Entry 7VPD (electron microscopy, 3.77 A resolution); this record covers chains F and O of the 11 polymer chains in the assembly.

Chain F:
Protein: RNA polymerase sigma factor SigA
Source organism: Streptomyces coelicolor A3(2)
UniProt: A0A7U9DYK1 (A0A7U9DYK1_STRLI); residues 1-511 here correspond to UniProt positions 52-562 (UniProt number = residue number + 51)
Chain sequence (532 residues; numbered -20 to 511; the number before each row is that of its first residue; numbers below 1 keep their minus sign (Met-20 is residue -20)):
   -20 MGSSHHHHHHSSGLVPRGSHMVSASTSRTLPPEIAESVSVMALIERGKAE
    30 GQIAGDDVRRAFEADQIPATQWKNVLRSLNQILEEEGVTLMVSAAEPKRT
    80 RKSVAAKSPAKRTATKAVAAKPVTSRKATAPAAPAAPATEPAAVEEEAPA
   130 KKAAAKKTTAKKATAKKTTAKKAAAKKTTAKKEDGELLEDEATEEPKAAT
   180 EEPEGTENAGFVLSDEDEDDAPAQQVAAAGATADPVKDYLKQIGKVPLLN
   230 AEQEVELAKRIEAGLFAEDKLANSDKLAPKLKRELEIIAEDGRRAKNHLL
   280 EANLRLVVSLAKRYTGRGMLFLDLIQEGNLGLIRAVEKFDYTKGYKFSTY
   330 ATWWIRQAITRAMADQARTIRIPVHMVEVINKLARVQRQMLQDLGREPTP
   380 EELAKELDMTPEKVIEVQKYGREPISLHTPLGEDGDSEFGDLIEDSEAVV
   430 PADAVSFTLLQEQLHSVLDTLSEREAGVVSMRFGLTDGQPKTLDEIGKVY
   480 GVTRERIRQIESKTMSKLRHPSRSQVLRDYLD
Not modelled in the structure: -20 to 209, 511
Sequence notes: initiating methionine (-20); expression tag (-19 to 0)

Chain O:
Molecule: 84-nt DNA strand
Sequence (84 nucleotides; numbered 1 to 84; the number before each row is that of its first residue):
     1 CAAGGCACATGACAACGGTGTTCAGTGCCGCGTTGCCCGATACCCCCTAC
    51 CCGTAGTTGACTGGCATCCGGGCGCCGGGTCGCC

How chain F and chain O interact:
Residue-residue contacts (49; chain F residue first):
  Val215(F) - DG64(O)  base contact
  Lys216(F) - DG64(O)  base contact
  Lys216(F) - DC65(O)  hydrogen bond to the base
  Lys216(F) - DA66(O)  base contact
  Leu219(F) - DG64(O)  base contact
  Ile222(F) - DG63(O)  base contact
  Gly223(F) - DG63(O)  base contact
  Leu227(F) - DT62(O)  base contact
  Ala281(F) - DT62(O)  base contact
  Arg284(F) - DT62(O)  base contact
  Arg284(F) - DG63(O)  salt bridge to the phosphate
  Leu285(F) - DT62(O)  base contact
  Leu285(F) - DG63(O)  phosphate contact
  Lys291(F) - DG64(O)  hydrogen bond to the phosphate
  Lys291(F) - DC65(O)  salt bridge to the phosphate
  Phe300(F) - DG64(O)  base contact
  Lys317(F) - DG56(O)  salt bridge to the phosphate
  Lys322(F) - DT58(O)  hydrogen bond to the base
  Tyr324(F) - DT58(O)  base contact
  Tyr324(F) - DG59(O)  phosphate contact
  Tyr324(F) - DA60(O)  phosphate contact
  Lys325(F) - DA60(O)  hydrogen bond to the phosphate
  Lys325(F) - DC61(O)  salt bridge to the phosphate
  Ser327(F) - DC61(O)  hydrogen bond to the phosphate
  Thr328(F) - DT58(O)  phosphate contact
  Thr328(F) - DG59(O)  phosphate contact
  Thr328(F) - DA60(O)  hydrogen bond to the phosphate
  Thr328(F) - DC61(O)  base contact
  Thr331(F) - DC61(O)  base contact
  Trp332(F) - DT57(O)  base contact
  Trp333(F) - DG56(O)  phosphate contact
  Gln336(F) - DT57(O)  base contact
  Arg350(F) - DG53(O)  salt bridge to the phosphate
  Pro352(F) - DC52(O)  phosphate contact
  Pro352(F) - DG53(O)  phosphate contact
  Val353(F) - DG53(O)  base contact
  Val353(F) - DT54(O)  base contact
  His354(F) - DC51(O)  sugar contact
  His354(F) - DC52(O)  salt bridge to the phosphate
  Met355(F) - DC52(O)  phosphate contact
  Lys392(F) - DC51(O)  salt bridge to the phosphate
  Thr482(F) - DT34(O)  hydrogen bond to the phosphate
  Glu484(F) - DT34(O)  base contact
  Glu484(F) - DG35(O)  base contact
  Arg485(F) - DG32(O)  hydrogen bond to the phosphate
  Arg485(F) - DT33(O)  salt bridge to the phosphate
  Arg485(F) - DT34(O)  base contact
  Gln488(F) - DG32(O)  sugar contact
  Lys492(F) - DG32(O)  salt bridge to the phosphate
Also at the interface, not in a pair above, chain F (38 interface residues in all): Lys224, Val287, Ser288, Gly323, Tyr329, Arg340

Summary:
The interface between chain F and chain O involves 38 residues on one side and 19 on the other; the contacts
include 8 hydrogen bonds and 9 salt bridges. Among the polar pairs are Lys216(F)-DC65(O), Lys322(F)-DT58(O)
and Lys291(F)-DG64(O).
Here chain F is RNA polymerase sigma factor SigA (Streptomyces coelicolor A3(2)) and chain O is an 84-nt DNA
strand. Entry 7VPD (Cryo-EM structure of Streptomyces coelicolor RNAP-promoter open complex with one Zur
dimers) was determined by electron microscopy, deposited together with 7VO0, 7VO9, 7VPZ, 7X74, 7X75 and 7X76.
